Entry 2BSL (X-ray diffraction, 2.30 A resolution); this record covers chains A and B.

# Chain A (and B)
Name: Dihydroorotate dehydrogenase A
Source organism: Lactococcus lactis
Notes: EC 1.3.99.11; chain B of this document is another copy of the same molecule, construct and numbering; everything in this record applies to it too
UniProtKB: P54321 (PYRDA_LACLC); residues 1-311 here = UniProt positions 1-311
Sequence (311 residues; each row starts with the number of its first residue):
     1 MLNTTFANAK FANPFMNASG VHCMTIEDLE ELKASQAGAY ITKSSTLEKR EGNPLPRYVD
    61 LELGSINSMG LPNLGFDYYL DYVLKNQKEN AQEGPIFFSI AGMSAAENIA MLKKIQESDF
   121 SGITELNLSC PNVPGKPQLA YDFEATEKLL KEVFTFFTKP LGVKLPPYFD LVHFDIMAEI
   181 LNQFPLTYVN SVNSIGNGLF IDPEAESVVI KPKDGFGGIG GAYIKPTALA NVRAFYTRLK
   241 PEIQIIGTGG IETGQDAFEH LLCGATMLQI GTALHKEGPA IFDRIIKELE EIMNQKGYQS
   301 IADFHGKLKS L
Ion coordination: Mg2+: K33, S35
Residues lining bound ligands: FMN (flavin mononucleotide): A18, S19, G20, V21, K43, S44, Y58, S65, N67, M69, E125, N127, K164, V192, N193, S194, G220, G221, I224, T248, G249, G250, I251, I270, G271, T272

# Chain A / chain B interface
Pairs across the interface - 99 pairs, chain A then chain B:
  P56(A) - L311(B)  hydrophobic
  L63(A) - L63(B)  hydrophobic
  L63(A) - A222(B)  hydrophobic
  P137(A) - D170(B)
  P137(A) - V172(B)  hydrophobic
  Q138(A) - F169(B)
  Q138(A) - D170(B)  hydrogen bond
  F169(A) - Q138(B)  hydrogen bond (backbone-side chain)
  F169(A) - F169(B)  hydrophobic
  F169(A) - I195(B)  hydrophobic
  F169(A) - G196(B)
  F169(A) - N197(B)  hydrogen bond (backbone-side chain)
  D170(A) - P137(B)
  D170(A) - Q138(B)
  D170(A) - N197(B)
  L171(A) - N197(B)
  V172(A) - P137(B)  hydrophobic
  I195(A) - F169(B)  hydrophobic
  I195(A) - T227(B)
  G196(A) - F169(B)
  N197(A) - F169(B)  hydrogen bond (side chain-backbone)
  N197(A) - D170(B)
  N197(A) - L171(B)
  N197(A) - A230(B)
  G198(A) - P226(B)
  G198(A) - A230(B)
  L199(A) - P226(B)  hydrogen bond (backbone-backbone)
  L199(A) - L229(B)
  L199(A) - A230(B)
  L199(A) - R233(B)
  L199(A) - C263(B)  hydrophobic
  I201(A) - E259(B)
  I201(A) - C263(B)  hydrophobic
  I201(A) - L308(B)  hydrophobic
  P203(A) - Q255(B)
  P203(A) - F258(B)
  P203(A) - K296(B)  hydrogen bond (backbone-side chain)
  E204(A) - K296(B)  hydrogen bond (backbone-side chain)
  A205(A) - K309(B)  hydrogen bond (backbone-side chain)
  E206(A) - F258(B)
  E206(A) - L262(B)
  E206(A) - K296(B)  salt bridge
  E206(A) - Y298(B)  hydrogen bond
  E206(A) - L308(B)
  E206(A) - K309(B)  hydrogen bond (backbone-backbone)
  S207(A) - L308(B)
  S207(A) - K309(B)
  V208(A) - L308(B)
  V208(A) - K309(B)  hydrogen bond (backbone-backbone)
  V208(A) - S310(B)
  V208(A) - L311(B)
  V209(A) - L311(B)
  I210(A) - L311(B)
  K211(A) - L311(B)  hydrogen bond (side chain-backbone)
  K213(A) - L171(B)
  D214(A) - S310(B)  hydrogen bond
  F216(A) - A230(B)
  F216(A) - A234(B)  hydrophobic
  I219(A) - P226(B)  hydrophobic
  A222(A) - Y223(B)
  Y223(A) - A222(B)
  Y223(A) - Y223(B)
  Y223(A) - P226(B)  hydrophobic
  P226(A) - G198(B)
  P226(A) - L199(B)  hydrogen bond (backbone-backbone)
  P226(A) - I219(B)  hydrophobic
  P226(A) - Y223(B)  hydrophobic
  T227(A) - I195(B)
  L229(A) - L199(B)
  A230(A) - N197(B)
  A230(A) - G198(B)
  A230(A) - L199(B)  hydrophobic
  A230(A) - F216(B)
  R233(A) - L199(B)
  R233(A) - F216(B)
  A234(A) - F216(B)  hydrophobic
  Q255(A) - P203(B)
  F258(A) - P203(B)
  F258(A) - E206(B)
  E259(A) - I201(B)
  L262(A) - E206(B)
  C263(A) - I201(B)  hydrophobic
  K296(A) - P203(B)  hydrogen bond (side chain-backbone)
  K296(A) - E204(B)  hydrogen bond (side chain-backbone)
  K296(A) - E206(B)  salt bridge
  Y298(A) - E206(B)  hydrogen bond
  L308(A) - I201(B)  hydrophobic
  L308(A) - E206(B)
  L308(A) - S207(B)
  L308(A) - V208(B)
  K309(A) - A205(B)  hydrogen bond (side chain-backbone)
  K309(A) - E206(B)  hydrogen bond (backbone-backbone)
  K309(A) - S207(B)
  K309(A) - V208(B)  hydrogen bond (backbone-backbone)
  S310(A) - V208(B)
  S310(A) - D214(B)  hydrogen bond
  L311(A) - V208(B)
  L311(A) - V209(B)
  L311(A) - K211(B)
Also at the interface, not in a pair above, chain A (49 interface residues in all): Y141, H173, K307
Also at the interface, not in a pair above, chain B (50 interface residues in all): P56, Y141, H173, I210, K213, F304, K307

# Overview
The interface between chain A and chain B involves 49 residues on one side and 50 on the other; the contacts
include 21 hydrogen bonds and 2 salt bridges. Polar pairs include E206(A)-K296(B), Q138(A)-D170(B) and
F169(A)-Q138(B). Ligands of chain A: flavin mononucleotide.
Chain A and chain B are both Dihydroorotate dehydrogenase A (Lactococcus lactis); the structure, Crystal
structure of L. lactis dihydroorotate dehydrogense A in complex with 3,4-dihydroxybenzoate, was determined by
X-ray diffraction together with 2BX7 from the same study.
